4O4I - chains B and C of the 6 polymer chains in the assembly; structure by X-ray diffraction, 2.40 A resolution.

Chain B:
Molecule: Tubulin beta-2B chain
From: Bos taurus
UniProtKB: Q6B856 (TBB2B_BOVIN); the author numbering skips numbers that UniProt does not, so the offset changes along the chain: 1-42 = UniProt 1-42; 45-360 = UniProt 43-358; 369-455 = UniProt 359-445
Chain sequence (445 residues; each row starts with the number of its first residue; note: 10 numbers in that range are skipped by the numbering (no residue carries them; nothing is unmodelled there)):
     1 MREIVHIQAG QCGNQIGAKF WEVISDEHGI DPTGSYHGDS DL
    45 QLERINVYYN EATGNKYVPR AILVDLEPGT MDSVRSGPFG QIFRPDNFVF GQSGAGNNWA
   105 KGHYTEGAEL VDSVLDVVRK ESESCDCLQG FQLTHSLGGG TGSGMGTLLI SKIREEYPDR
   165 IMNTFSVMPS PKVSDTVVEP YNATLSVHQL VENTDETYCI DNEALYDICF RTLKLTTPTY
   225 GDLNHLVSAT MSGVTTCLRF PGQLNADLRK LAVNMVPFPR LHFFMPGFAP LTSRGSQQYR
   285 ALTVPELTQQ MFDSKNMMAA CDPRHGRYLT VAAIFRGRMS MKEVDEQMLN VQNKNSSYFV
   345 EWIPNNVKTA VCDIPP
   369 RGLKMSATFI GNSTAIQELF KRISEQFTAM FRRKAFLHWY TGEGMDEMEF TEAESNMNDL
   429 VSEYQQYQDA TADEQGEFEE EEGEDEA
Not modelled in the structure: 439-455
UniProt features mapped onto this chain:
  - motif: Met1 to Ile4 (MREI motif)
  - binding site (GTP): Gln11, Glu71, Ser140, Gly144, Thr145, Gly146, Asn206, Asn228
  - binding site (Mg(2+)): Glu71
  - modified residue: Ser40 (Phosphoserine), Thr57 (Phosphothreonine), Lys60 (N6-acetyllysine), Ser174 (Phosphoserine), Thr287 (Phosphothreonine), Thr292 (Phosphothreonine), Arg320 (Omega-N-methylarginine), Glu448 (5-glutamyl polyglutamate)
  - cross-link (Glycyl lysine isopeptide (Lys-Gly)): Lys60 (interchain with G-Cter in ubiquitin), Lys326 (interchain with G-Cter in ubiquitin)
Ion coordination: Mg2+: Gln11 (together with GDP); Ca2+ near Glu113 (its only coordinating residue here)
Small-molecule neighbours:
  - epothilone a (EP): Cys213, Leu217, Leu219, Asp226, His229, Leu230, Ala233, Phe272, Pro274, Leu275, Thr276, Ser277, Arg278, Gln281, Gln282, Arg284, Leu371
  - GDP (guanosine-5'-diphosphate): Gly10, Gln11, Cys12, Gln15, Ile16, Asp69, Ala99, Asn101, Ser140, Gly142, Gly143, Gly144, Thr145, Gly146, Ser147, Val171, Pro173, Val177, Asp179, Glu183, Asn206, Leu209, Tyr224, Leu227, Asn228
  - Laulimalide (LLM): Thr292, Gln293, Phe296, Asp297, Ser298, Lys299, Pro307, Arg308, Tyr312, Asn334, Val335, Asn339, Tyr342, Phe343

Chain C:
Molecule: Tubulin alpha-1B chain
From: Bos taurus
UniProtKB: P81947 (TBA1B_BOVIN); numbering as in UniProt (aligned over 1-451)
Chain sequence (451 residues; row label = number of the first residue in the row):
     1 MRECISIHVG QAGVQIGNAC WELYCLEHGI QPDGQMPSDK TIGGGDDSFN TFFSETGAGK
    61 HVPRAVFVDL EPTVIDEVRT GTYRQLFHPE QLITGKEDAA NNYARGHYTI GKEIIDLVLD
   121 RIRKLADQCT GLQGFLVFHS FGGGTGSGFT SLLMERLSVD YGKKSKLEFS IYPAPQVSTA
   181 VVEPYNSILT THTTLEHSDC AFMVDNEAIY DICRRNLDIE RPTYTNLNRL ISQIVSSITA
   241 SLRFDGALNV DLTEFQTNLV PYPRIHFPLA TYAPVISAEK AYHEQLSVAE ITNACFEPAN
   301 QMVKCDPRHG KYMACCLLYR GDVVPKDVNA AIATIKTKRS IQFVDWCPTG FKVGINYQPP
   361 TVVPGGDLAK VQRAVCMLSN TTAIAEAWAR LDHKFDLMYA KRAFVHWYVG EGMEEGEFSE
   421 AREDMAALEK DYEEVGVDSV EGEGEEEGEE Y
Not modelled in the structure: 441-451
Ion coordination: Ca2+: Asp39, Thr41, Gly44, Glu55
Small-molecule neighbours: GTP (guanosine-5'-triphosphate): Gly10, Gln11, Ala12, Gln15, Ile16, Asp69, Asp98, Ala99, Ala100, Asn101, Asn102, Ser140, Gly142, Gly143, Gly144, Thr145, Gly146, Ile171, Pro173, Val177, Ser178, Thr179, Glu183, Asn206, Tyr224, Leu227, Asn228, Ile231

Interface between chain B and chain C:
Contacting residue pairs - 40 pairs, chain B then chain C:
  Gln96(B) with Met1(C)
  Ser97(B) with Arg2(C)
  Asn101(B) with Glu254(C), hydrogen bond
  Asp179(B) with Lys352(C), hydrogen bond (backbone-side chain)
  Thr180(B) with Glu254(C); Asn258(C)
  Val181(B) with Asn258(C), hydrogen bond (backbone-side chain); Pro348(C), hydrophobic
  Val182(B) with Thr257(C)
  Thr221(B) with Lys326(C); Asn329(C)
  Ala397(B) with Trp346(C)
  Met398(B) with Trp346(C)
  Arg400(B) with Asp345(C), salt bridge; Trp346(C); Ser439(C), hydrogen bond
  Arg401(B) with Tyr262(C), hydrogen bond (backbone-side chain); Asp345(C), salt bridge; Trp346(C); Glu434(C), hydrogen bond (side chain-backbone); Val435(C); Val437(C), hydrogen bond (side chain-backbone); Asp438(C); Ser439(C), hydrogen bond
  Lys402(B) with Tyr262(C)
  Ala403(B) with Pro261(C); Tyr262(C); Trp346(C), hydrophobic
  Phe404(B) with Thr257(C); Asn258(C); Val260(C); Pro261(C), hydrogen bond (backbone-backbone); Trp346(C), hydrophobic
  His406(B) with Val260(C), hydrogen bond (side chain-backbone); Pro261(C); Tyr262(C); Pro263(C)
  Trp407(B) with Gln256(C); Thr257(C), hydrogen bond (side chain-backbone); Val260(C)
Also at the interface, not in a pair above, chain B (18 interface residues in all): Gly100
Also at the interface, not in a pair above, chain C (22 interface residues in all): Pro325

Overview:
18 residues of chain B and 22 residues of chain C are in contact, with 11 hydrogen bonds and 2 salt bridges.
Among the polar pairs are Arg400(B)-Asp345(C), Arg401(B)-Asp345(C) and Asn101(B)-Glu254(C). Bound to chain B:
GDP, epothilone a and Laulimalide. Ligands of chain C: GTP.
Chain B is Tubulin beta-2B chain and chain C is Tubulin alpha-1B chain, both from Bos taurus; the structure,
Tubulin-Laulimalide-Epothilone A complex, was determined by X-ray diffraction together with 4O4J, 4O4L and
4O4H from the same study.
